4OII - chains B and M of the 6 polymer chains in the assembly; structure by X-ray diffraction, 3.00 A resolution.

# Chain B
Protein: Non-structural protein NS1
Source organism: West Nile virus
Reference sequence: U3N977 (U3N977_WNV); residues 172-352 here correspond to UniProt positions 963-1143 (UniProt number = residue number + 791)
Chain sequence (185 residues; each row starts with the number of its first residue):
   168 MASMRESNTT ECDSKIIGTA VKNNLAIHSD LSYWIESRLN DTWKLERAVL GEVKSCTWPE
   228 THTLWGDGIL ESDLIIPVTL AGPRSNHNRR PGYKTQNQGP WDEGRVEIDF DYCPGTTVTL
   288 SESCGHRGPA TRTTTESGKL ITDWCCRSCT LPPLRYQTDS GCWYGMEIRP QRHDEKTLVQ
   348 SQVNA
Not modelled in the structure: 168-175
Differences from the reference sequence: expression tag (168-171)
Cystine bridges: C179-C223, C280-C329, C291-C312, C313-C316
Reported in the primary citation:
  - post-translational modification sites: N207 (by similarity / conservation)

# Chain M
Protein: Light Chain of Fab fragment of 22NS1 Antibody
Source organism: Mus musculus
Notes: antibody fragment or engineered binder
Chain sequence (213 residues; each row starts with the number of its first residue):
     1 DIQMTQSPAS LSASVGETVT ITCRASGNIH NYLAWYQQKQ GKSPQLLVYN AKTLADGVPS
    61 RFSASGSGTQ YSLKINSLQP EDFGSYYCQH FWSTPRTFGG GTKLEIKRAD AAPTVSIFPP
   121 SSEQLTSGGA SVVCFLNNFY PKDINVKWKI DGSERQNGVL NSWTDQDSKD STYSMSSTLT
   181 LTKDEYERHN SYTCEATHKT STSPIVKSFN RNE
Cystine bridges: C23-C88, C134-C194

# How chain B and chain M interact
Residue-residue contacts - 20 pairs, chain B then chain M:
  W232(B) - H30(M)
  W232(B) - W92(M)  hydrophobic
  G235(B) - S93(M)
  G235(B) - T94(M)  hydrogen bond (backbone-backbone)
  I236(B) - T94(M)
  L237(B) - T94(M)
  L237(B) - R96(M)
  D240(B) - F91(M)
  D240(B) - W92(M)
  D240(B) - R96(M)  salt bridge
  N253(B) - W92(M)
  R256(B) - Y32(M)
  R256(B) - F91(M)  hydrogen bond (side chain-backbone)
  R256(B) - W92(M)  hydrogen bond (side chain-backbone)
  R257(B) - Y32(M)
  P258(B) - Y32(M)
  K261(B) - R96(M)
  E289(B) - D56(M)
  R314(B) - Y49(M)
  S315(B) - Y49(M)
Also at the interface, not in a pair above, chain B (15 interface residues in all): T209, T317
Also at the interface, not in a pair above, chain M (11 interface residues in all): N31, N50

# Summary
Chain B and chain M form an interface of 15 and 11 residues respectively; the contacts include 3 hydrogen
bonds and 1 salt bridge. Polar contacts include D240(B)-R96(M), R256(B)-F91(M) and R256(B)-W92(M). From the
paper: a modification site at N207(B).
Here chain B is Non-structural protein NS1 (West Nile virus) and chain M is Light Chain of Fab fragment of
22NS1 Antibody (Mus musculus). Entry 4OII (West Nile Virus NS1 in complex with neutralizing 22NS1 antibody
Fab) was determined by X-ray diffraction (same publication as 4OIE and 4OIG).
